Entry 8BVH (electron microscopy, 3.60 A resolution); this record covers chains T and A of the 23 polymer chains in the assembly.

# Chain T
Name: RNA-binding protein Hfq
From: Pseudomonas aeruginosa
UniProtKB: A0A2V3F1A3 (A0A2V3F1A3_PSEAI); residues 1-82 here = UniProt positions 1-82
Chain sequence (82 residues; row label = number of the first residue in the row):
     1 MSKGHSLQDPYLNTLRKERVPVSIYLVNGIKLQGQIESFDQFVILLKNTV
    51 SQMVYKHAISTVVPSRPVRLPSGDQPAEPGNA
Not modelled in the structure: 1-3, 71-82

# Chain A
Molecule: amiE
Sequence (108 nucleotides; row label = number of the first residue in the row; note: 34 numbers in that range are skipped by the numbering (no residue carries them; nothing is unmodelled there); a row labelled like 16A-16Z holds insertion residues (16A, then the next letters in order); numbers below 1 keep their minus sign (U-13 is residue -13)):
   -13 UUUUUUCGUCCCGAAAAAAUAACAACAAGA
16A-16Z GGUGAUAUCCAUGCGUCACGGCGAUA
17A-17B UU
    19 NNNN
    30 NNNN
    45 UCCAGCAGCAACGACACCG
63A-63Q UCGGAGUGGCGGUGGUC
    78 AACUAC
Not modelled in the structure: -13 to 0, 16A-16Z, 17A-17B, 63A-63Q

# Chain T / chain A interface
Pairs across the interface (17; chain T residue first):
  Tyr25(T) with A11(A), stacking on the base
  Leu26(T) with A14(A), base contact
  Asn28(T) with C12(A), phosphate contact
  Gly29(T) with A11(A), hydrogen bond to the sugar; C12(A), sugar contact; A13(A), phosphate contact
  Ile30(T) with C12(A), sugar contact; A13(A), sugar contact; A14(A), sugar contact
  Lys31(T) with A13(A), base contact
  Leu32(T) with A14(A), base contact
  Gln33(T) with A13(A), hydrogen bond to the base
  Asn48(T) with A13(A), hydrogen bond to the base
  Gln52(T) with A13(A), base contact; A14(A), hydrogen bond to the base
  Thr61(T) with A11(A), hydrogen bond to the base
  Val63(T) with A11(A), base contact
Other interface residues (no listed pair), chain A (5 interface residues in all): G15

# In short
Chain T and chain A form an interface of 12 and 5 residues respectively, with 5 hydrogen bonds and 1 aromatic
stacking contact. Among the polar pairs are Gln33(T)-A13(A), Asn48(T)-A13(A) and Gln52(T)-A14(A).
Here chain T is RNA-binding protein Hfq (Pseudomonas aeruginosa) and chain A is amiE. Entry 8BVH (Cryo-EM
structure of the Hfq-Crc-amiE translation repression assembly) was determined by electron microscopy together
with 8BVJ and 8BVM from the same study.
